Entry 6LU3 (X-ray diffraction, 2.20 A resolution); this record covers chain A.

== Chain A ==
Protein: Substrate binding protein
From: Microbacterium hydrocarbonoxydans
Chain sequence (511 residues; numbered 5 to 515; the number before each row is that of its first residue):
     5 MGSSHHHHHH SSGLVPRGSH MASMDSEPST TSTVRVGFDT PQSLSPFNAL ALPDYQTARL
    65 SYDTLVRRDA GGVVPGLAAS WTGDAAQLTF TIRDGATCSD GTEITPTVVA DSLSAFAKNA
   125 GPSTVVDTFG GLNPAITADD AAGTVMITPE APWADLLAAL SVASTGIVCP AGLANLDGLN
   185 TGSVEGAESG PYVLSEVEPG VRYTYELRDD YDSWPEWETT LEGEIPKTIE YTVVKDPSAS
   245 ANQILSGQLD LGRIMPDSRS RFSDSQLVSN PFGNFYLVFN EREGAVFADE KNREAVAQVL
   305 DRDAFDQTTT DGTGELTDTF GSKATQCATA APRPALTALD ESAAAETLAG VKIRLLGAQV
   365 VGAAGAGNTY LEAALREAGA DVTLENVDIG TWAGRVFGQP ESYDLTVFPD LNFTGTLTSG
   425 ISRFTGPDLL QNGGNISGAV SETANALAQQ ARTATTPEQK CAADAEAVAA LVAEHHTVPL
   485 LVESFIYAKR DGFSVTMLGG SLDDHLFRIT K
Disordered / not traced: 5-34, 515
Disulfide bonds: Cys-102/Cys-173, Cys-331/Cys-465
Residues lining bound ligands: 4-oxidanylbenzohydrazide (HDH): Leu-54, Ala-55, Leu-56, Arg-257, Phe-276, Gly-277, Val-364, Ile-393, Trp-396, Pro-413, Leu-415, Glu-487

== In short ==
Ligands of chain A: 4-oxidanylbenzohydrazide.
Chain A is Substrate binding protein (Microbacterium hydrocarbonoxydans); the structure, Crystal structure of
a substrate binding protein from Microbacterium hydrocarbonoxydans complexed with 4-hydroxybenzoate hydrazide,
was determined by X-ray diffraction (same publication as 6LU2 and 6LU4).
